PDB entry 5JWE | X-ray diffraction, 2.40 A resolution | chains A and B of the 3 polymer chains in the assembly

Chain A:
Name: H-2 class I histocompatibility antigen, D-B alpha chain
From: Mus musculus
Reference sequence: P01899 (HA11_MOUSE); residues 1-276 here correspond to UniProt positions 25-300 (UniProt number = residue number + 24)
Sequence (276 residues; each row starts with the number of its first residue):
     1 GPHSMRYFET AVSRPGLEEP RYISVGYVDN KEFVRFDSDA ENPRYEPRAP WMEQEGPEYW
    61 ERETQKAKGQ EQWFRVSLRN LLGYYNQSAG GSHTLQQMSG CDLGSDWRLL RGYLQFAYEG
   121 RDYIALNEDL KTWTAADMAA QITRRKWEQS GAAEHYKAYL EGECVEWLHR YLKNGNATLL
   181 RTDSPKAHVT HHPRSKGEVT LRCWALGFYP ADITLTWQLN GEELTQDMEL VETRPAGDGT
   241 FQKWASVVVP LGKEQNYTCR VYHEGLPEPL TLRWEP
Disulfide bonds: Cys101-Cys164, Cys203-Cys259
From the paper describing this entry:
  - specificity-determining residues: Glu9 (proposed by the authors, not directly observed)

Chain B:
Name: Beta-2-microglobulin
From: Mus musculus
Reference sequence: P01887 (B2MG_MOUSE); residues 1-99 here correspond to UniProt positions 21-119 (UniProt number = residue number + 20)
Sequence (99 residues; numbered 1 to 99; the number before each row is that of its first residue):
     1 IQKTPQIQVY SRHPPENGKP NILNCYVTQF HPPHIEIQML KNGKKIPKVE MSDMSFSKDW
    61 SFYILAHTEF TPTETDTYAC RVKHDSMAEP KTVYWDRDM
Disulfide bonds: Cys25-Cys80
Sequence notes: conflict Asp85 (Ala105 in P01887)

Chain A / chain B interface:
Residue-residue contacts (52; chain A residue first):
  Phe8(A) - Phe56(B)
  Glu9(A) - Phe56(B)
  Thr10(A) - Phe56(B)
  Thr10(A) - Phe62(B)
  Val12(A) - Pro33(B)  hydrophobic
  Arg21(A) - Met54(B)
  Ile23(A) - Met54(B)  hydrophobic
  Tyr27(A) - Ser55(B)  hydrogen bond
  Arg35(A) - Asp53(B)
  Arg35(A) - Met54(B)  hydrogen bond (side chain-backbone)
  Arg35(A) - Ser55(B)  hydrogen bond
  Arg48(A) - Asp53(B)  salt bridge
  Thr94(A) - His31(B)  hydrogen bond
  Thr94(A) - Pro33(B)
  Gln96(A) - His31(B)
  Gln96(A) - Phe56(B)
  Gln96(A) - Trp60(B)
  Gln96(A) - Phe62(B)
  Gln97(A) - Phe56(B)
  Gln97(A) - Trp60(B)
  Met98(A) - Phe56(B)  hydrophobic
  Met98(A) - Lys58(B)
  Met98(A) - Trp60(B)  hydrophobic
  Gln115(A) - Trp60(B)
  Phe116(A) - Trp60(B)
  Ala117(A) - Trp60(B)
  Glu119(A) - His31(B)
  Gly120(A) - Lys3(B)  hydrogen bond (backbone-side chain)
  Gly120(A) - His31(B)  hydrogen bond (backbone-side chain)
  Arg121(A) - Ile1(B)
  Asp122(A) - Trp60(B)  hydrogen bond
  Arg202(A) - Asp98(B)  hydrogen bond (side chain-backbone)
  Trp204(A) - Asp98(B)
  Trp204(A) - Met99(B)
  Val231(A) - Gln8(B)
  Glu232(A) - Gln6(B)
  Glu232(A) - Gln8(B)
  Glu232(A) - Thr28(B)  hydrogen bond
  Thr233(A) - Tyr26(B)
  Arg234(A) - Gln8(B)
  Arg234(A) - Tyr10(B)
  Arg234(A) - Met99(B)  hydrogen bond (side chain-backbone)
  Pro235(A) - Tyr10(B)  hydrogen bond (backbone-side chain)
  Pro235(A) - Asn24(B)
  Pro235(A) - Tyr26(B)
  Ala236(A) - Arg12(B)  hydrogen bond (backbone-side chain)
  Ala236(A) - Asn24(B)  hydrogen bond (backbone-side chain)
  Gly237(A) - Arg12(B)
  Gln242(A) - Tyr10(B)
  Gln242(A) - Ser11(B)  hydrogen bond (side chain-backbone)
  Gln242(A) - Arg12(B)  hydrogen bond (side chain-backbone)
  Trp244(A) - Met99(B)  hydrogen bond (side chain-backbone)
Also at the interface, not in a pair above, chain A (36 interface residues in all): Arg6, Val25, Glu32, His192, Asp238
Also at the interface, not in a pair above, chain B (25 interface residues in all): Pro32, Ser57, Tyr63, Leu65

In short:
Chain A and chain B form an interface of 36 and 25 residues respectively, with 16 hydrogen bonds and 1 salt
bridge. Among the polar pairs are Arg48(A)-Asp53(B), Tyr27(A)-Ser55(B) and Arg35(A)-Met54(B). The paper
reports the specificity determinant Glu9(A).
Here chain A is H-2 class I histocompatibility antigen, D-B alpha chain and chain B is Beta-2-microglobulin,
both from Mus musculus. Entry 5JWE (Crystal structure of H-2Db in complex with the LCMV-derived GP92-101
peptide) was determined by X-ray diffraction together with 5JWD from the same study.
